Entry 3TAS (X-ray diffraction, 2.30 A resolution); this record covers chains B and C of the 3 polymer chains in the assembly.

# Chain B (and C)
Name: Small laccase, multi-copper oxidase
Source organism: Streptomyces viridosporus
Notes: EC 1.10.3.2; chain C of this document is another copy of the same molecule, construct and numbering; everything in this record applies to it too
Sequence (313 residues; each row starts with the number of its first residue):
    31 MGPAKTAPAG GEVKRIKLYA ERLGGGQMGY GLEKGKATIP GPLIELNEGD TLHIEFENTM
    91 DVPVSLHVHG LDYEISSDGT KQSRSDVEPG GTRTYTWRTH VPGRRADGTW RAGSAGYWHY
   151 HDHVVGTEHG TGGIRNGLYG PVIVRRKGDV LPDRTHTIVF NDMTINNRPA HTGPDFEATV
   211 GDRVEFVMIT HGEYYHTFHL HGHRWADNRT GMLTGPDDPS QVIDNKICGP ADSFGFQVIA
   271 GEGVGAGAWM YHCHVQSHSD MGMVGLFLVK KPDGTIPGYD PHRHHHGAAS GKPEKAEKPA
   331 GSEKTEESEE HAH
Unresolved in the structure: 332-343 (chain C: 31-32, 333-343)
Ion coordination: Cu ion site 1: His97 (together with oxygen molecule) (shared with 1 residue of chain A); Cu ion site 2: His99, His151 (together with oxygen molecule) (shared with 1 residue of chain A); Cu ion site 3: His153 (together with acetate ion, oxygen molecule) (shared with 2 residues of chain A); Zn2+ site 1: Glu158, His159 (shared with 1 residue of chain A); Cu ion site 4: His226, Cys283, His288; Cu ion site 5: His229 (together with oxygen molecule) (shared with His97(C) of chain C); Cu ion site 6: His231, His282 (together with oxygen molecule) (shared with His153(C) of chain C); Cu ion site 7: His284 (together with oxygen molecule) (shared with His99(C), His151(C) of chain C); Cu ion site 8: His314 (together with acetate ion); Zn2+ site 2: His315 (shared with Glu158(C), His159(C) of chain C)
Ligand contacts:
  - oxygen molecule (OXY), molecule 1: His97, His99, His151, His153
  - oxygen molecule (OXY), molecule 2: His229, His231, His282, His284

# How chain B and chain C interact
Residue-residue contacts (79):
  Met31(B) - Ala136(C)  hydrophobic
  Met31(B) - Asp137(C)  hydrogen bond (side chain-backbone)
  Gly32(B) - Asp137(C)
  Pro33(B) - Asp137(C)
  Ala34(B) - Asp137(C)  hydrogen bond (backbone-backbone)
  Val180(B) - Thr139(C)
  Arg213(B) - Asp137(C)  salt bridge
  Arg213(B) - Thr139(C)  hydrogen bond
  Tyr225(B) - Glu223(C)  hydrogen bond (side chain-backbone)
  Tyr225(B) - Tyr224(C)  hydrogen bond (side chain-backbone)
  Tyr225(B) - Tyr225(C)  hydrogen bond (side chain-backbone)
  Tyr225(B) - Pro260(C)
  Thr227(B) - Gly259(C)
  Thr227(B) - Pro260(C)  hydrogen bond (side chain-backbone)
  His229(B) - His99(C)
  His231(B) - His97(C)
  His231(B) - Tyr103(C)
  His231(B) - Asp108(C)  salt bridge
  His231(B) - His153(C)  hydrogen bond
  Gly232(B) - Tyr103(C)  hydrogen bond (backbone-side chain)
  Arg234(B) - Gly100(C)  hydrogen bond (side chain-backbone)
  Arg234(B) - Asp102(C)  salt bridge
  Leu243(B) - Trp140(C)
  Leu243(B) - Ala142(C)  hydrophobic
  Gly245(B) - Trp140(C)
  Pro246(B) - Trp140(C)  hydrophobic
  Pro249(B) - Asn238(C)
  Pro249(B) - Arg239(C)  hydrogen bond (backbone-backbone)
  Pro249(B) - Thr244(C)
  Pro249(B) - Asp248(C)
  Ser250(B) - Arg239(C)
  Gln251(B) - Arg239(C)
  Gln251(B) - Ser263(C)  hydrogen bond (side chain-backbone)
  Val252(B) - Ala142(C)  hydrophobic
  Val252(B) - Trp148(C)
  Ile253(B) - Trp148(C)  hydrophobic
  Asp254(B) - His99(C)  salt bridge
  Asp254(B) - Gly100(C)  hydrogen bond (side chain-backbone)
  Asp254(B) - Trp148(C)
  Asn255(B) - Pro260(C)  hydrogen bond (side chain-backbone)
  Asn255(B) - Ala261(C)  hydrogen bond (side chain-backbone)
  Asn255(B) - Asp262(C)  hydrogen bond
  Lys256(B) - Asp262(C)
  Ile257(B) - Cys258(C)
  Ile257(B) - Gly259(C)
  Ile257(B) - Asp262(C)
  Ile269(B) - Arg135(C)
  Glu272(B) - Arg135(C)  salt bridge
  Glu272(B) - Arg141(C)  salt bridge
  Gly273(B) - Asp102(C)
  Val274(B) - Tyr103(C)
  Val274(B) - Glu104(C)
  Ala276(B) - Ile105(C)
  Ala278(B) - Ile105(C)
  Trp279(B) - Tyr103(C)  hydrophobic
  Trp279(B) - Ile105(C)
  Met280(B) - Gln112(C)
  Met280(B) - His159(C)
  His284(B) - His99(C)
  His284(B) - His151(C)
  His284(B) - Pro260(C)
  His284(B) - Ala261(C)
  Val285(B) - Gly222(C)
  Val285(B) - Glu223(C)
  Val285(B) - Pro260(C)  hydrophobic
  Gln286(B) - His159(C)  hydrogen bond (side chain-backbone)
  Gln286(B) - Thr161(C)  hydrogen bond
  Gln286(B) - Ile164(C)
  Gln286(B) - Gly222(C)  hydrogen bond (backbone-backbone)
  Gln286(B) - Glu223(C)
  Ser287(B) - Glu223(C)  hydrogen bond
  Ser289(B) - His159(C)
  Asp290(B) - Thr157(C)  hydrogen bond
  Asp290(B) - His159(C)
  Asp290(B) - Thr161(C)  hydrogen bond
  Val294(B) - His159(C)
  Gly308(B) - Gln112(C)
  His315(B) - Glu158(C)  salt bridge
  His316(B) - Glu158(C)  salt bridge
Interface residues without a listed pair, chain B (45 interface residues in all): Gly277, His282, Pro307
Interface residues without a listed pair, chain C (46 interface residues in all): Leu101, Thr110, His130, Gly143, Gly160, Ser250, Ile257, Phe264

# Overview
45 residues of chain B face 46 of chain C across their interface, with 22 hydrogen bonds and 8 salt bridges.
Polar contacts include Arg213(B)-Asp137(C), His231(B)-Asp108(C) and Arg234(B)-Asp102(C). Ligands of chain B:
oxygen molecule. His99(B) and His151(B) coordinate Cu ion site 2.
Both chains are Small laccase, multi-copper oxidase (Streptomyces viridosporus). Entry 3TAS (Small laccase
from Streptomyces viridosporus T7A) was determined by X-ray diffraction (same publication as 3TA4, 3T9W, 3TBB
and 3TBC).
